Entry 5WWE (X-ray diffraction, 2.40 A resolution); this record covers chains A and B.

Chain A:
Protein: Heterogeneous nuclear ribonucleoproteins A2/B1
Source organism: Homo sapiens
Notes: fragment: RRMs
UniProt: P22626 (ROA2_HUMAN); residue numbers follow UniProt; this construct covers 12-195
Amino-acid sequence (184 residues; each row starts with the number of its first residue):
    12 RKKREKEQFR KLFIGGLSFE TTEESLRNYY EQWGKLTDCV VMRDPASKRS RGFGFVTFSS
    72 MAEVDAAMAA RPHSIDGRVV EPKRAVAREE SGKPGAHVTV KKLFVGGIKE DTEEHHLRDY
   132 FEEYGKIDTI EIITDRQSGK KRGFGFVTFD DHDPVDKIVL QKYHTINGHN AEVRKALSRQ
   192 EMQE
Unresolved in the structure: 12-14, 148-150, 192-195
Curated features (UniProtKB/Swiss-Prot):
  - modified residue: Ser29 (Phosphoserine), Arg38 (Omega-N-methylarginine), Ser85 (Phosphoserine), Lys104 (N6,N6-dimethyllysine), Thr140 (Phosphothreonine), Ser149 (Phosphoserine), Thr159 (Phosphothreonine), Lys168 (N6-acetyllysine), Lys173 (N6-acetyllysine), Thr176 (Phosphothreonine), Ser189 (Phosphoserine)
  - cross-link (Glycyl lysine isopeptide (Lys-Gly)): Lys22 (interchain with G-Cter in SUMO2), Lys104 (interchain with G-Cter in SUMO2), Lys112 (interchain with G-Cter in SUMO2), Lys120 (interchain with G-Cter in SUMO2), Lys137 (interchain with G-Cter in SUMO2), Lys152 (interchain with G-Cter in SUMO2), Lys168 (interchain with G-Cter in SUMO2), Lys173 (interchain with G-Cter in SUMO2), Lys186 (interchain with G-Cter in SUMO2)
What the authors report for this chain:
  - binding site for the 10-nt RNA strand (chain B): Glu18, Arg99

Chain B:
Molecule: 10-nt RNA strand
Sequence (10 nucleotides; numbered 1 to 10; the number before each row is that of its first residue):
     1 AGGGACUAGC

Chain A / chain B interface:
Contacting residue pairs - 31 pairs, chain A then chain B:
  Glu18(A) - G4(B)  hydrogen bond to the base
  Glu18(A) - A5(B)  base contact
  Gln19(A) - G2(B)  hydrogen bond to the base
  Lys22(A) - G2(B)  hydrogen bond to the base
  Lys22(A) - G3(B)  hydrogen bond to the base
  Lys22(A) - G4(B)  base contact
  Phe24(A) - A1(B)  stacking on the base
  Asp49(A) - G3(B)  hydrogen bond to the base
  Asp49(A) - G4(B)  hydrogen bond to the base
  Cys50(A) - G3(B)  base contact
  Val51(A) - G3(B)  base contact
  Met53(A) - G2(B)  phosphate contact
  Met53(A) - G3(B)  sugar contact
  Arg62(A) - G2(B)  salt bridge to the phosphate
  Arg62(A) - G3(B)  salt bridge to the phosphate
  Phe64(A) - A1(B)  sugar contact
  Phe66(A) - A1(B)  base contact
  Phe66(A) - G2(B)  sugar contact
  Lys94(A) - A1(B)  base contact
  Arg95(A) - A1(B)  hydrogen bond to the base
  Ala96(A) - A1(B)  base contact
  Ala96(A) - G2(B)  base contact
  Val97(A) - A1(B)  hydrogen bond to the base
  Val97(A) - G2(B)  hydrogen bond to the base
  Ala98(A) - G2(B)  base contact
  Arg99(A) - G2(B)  hydrogen bond to the sugar
  Arg99(A) - G4(B)  hydrogen bond to the base
  Arg99(A) - A5(B)  hydrogen bond to the base
  Ser102(A) - A1(B)  sugar contact
  Ser102(A) - G2(B)  hydrogen bond to the base
  His108(A) - A1(B)  stacking on the base

In short:
The interface between chain A and chain B involves 19 residues on one side and 5 on the other; the contacts
include 13 hydrogen bonds, 2 salt bridges and 2 aromatic stacking contacts. Among the polar pairs are
Glu18(A)-G4(B), Gln19(A)-G2(B) and Lys22(A)-G2(B). The paper reports a binding site for the 10-nt RNA strand
(chain B) at Glu18(A) and Arg99(A).
Here chain A is Heterogeneous nuclear ribonucleoproteins A2/B1 (Homo sapiens) and chain B is a 10-nt RNA
strand. Entry 5WWE (Crystal structure of hnRNPA2B1 in complex with RNA) was determined by X-ray diffraction
together with 5WWF, 5WWG, 5HO4 and 5EN1 from the same study.
